PDB entry 8VOB | electron microscopy, 3.10 A resolution | chains H and R of the 10 polymer chains in the assembly

[Chain H]
Molecule: 157-nt DNA strand
Sequence (157 nucleotides; numbered 1 to 157; the number before each row is that of its first residue):
     1 CAGGATGTATATATCTGAGACGTGCCTGGAGACTAGGGAGTAATCCCCTT
    51 GGCGGTTTAAACGCGGGGGACAGCGCGTACGTGCGTTTTAGCGGTGCTAG
   101 AGCTGTCTACGACCAATTGAGCGGCCTGGGCACCGGGATTCTCCAGCCGC
   151 CGGCAGC

[Chain R]
Name: Histone H2A type 1
From: Homo sapiens
Reference sequence: P0C0S8 (H2A1_HUMAN); residues 12-119 here correspond to UniProt positions 13-120 (UniProt number = residue number + 1)
Amino-acid sequence (108 residues; row label = number of the first residue in the row):
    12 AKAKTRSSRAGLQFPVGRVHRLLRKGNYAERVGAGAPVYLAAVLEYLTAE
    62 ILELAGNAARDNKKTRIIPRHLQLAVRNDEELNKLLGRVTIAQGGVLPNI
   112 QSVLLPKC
Construct notes: conflict Val87 (Ile88 in P0C0S8), Arg99 (Lys100 in P0C0S8), Ser113 (Ala114 in P0C0S8), Cys119 (Lys120 in P0C0S8)
Curated features (UniProtKB/Swiss-Prot):
  - modified residue: Lys13 (N6-(beta-hydroxybutyryl)lysine), Lys36 (N6-(2-hydroxyisobutyryl)lysine), Lys74 (N6-(2-hydroxyisobutyryl)lysine), Lys75 (N6-(2-hydroxyisobutyryl)lysine), Lys95 (N6-(2-hydroxyisobutyryl)lysine), Gln104 (N5-methylglutamine), Lys118 (N6-(2-hydroxyisobutyryl)lysine)
  - cross-link (Glycyl lysine isopeptide (Lys-Gly)): Lys13 (interchain with G-Cter in ubiquitin), Lys15 (interchain with G-Cter in ubiquitin)

[Chain H / chain R interface]
Residue-residue contacts (12):
  DA112(H) - Arg35(R)  hydrogen bond to the phosphate
  DA112(H) - Arg42(R)  hydrogen bond to the sugar
  DA112(H) - Val43(R)  sugar contact
  DA112(H) - Gly44(R)  phosphate contact
  DA112(H) - Ala45(R)  hydrogen bond to the phosphate
  DC113(H) - Arg35(R)  salt bridge to the phosphate
  DC113(H) - Arg42(R)  sugar contact
  DA120(H) - Lys13(R)  salt bridge to the phosphate
  DC131(H) - Thr76(R)  phosphate contact
  DC131(H) - Arg77(R)  sugar contact
  DA132(H) - Thr76(R)  phosphate contact
  DA132(H) - Arg77(R)  phosphate contact
Interface residues without a listed pair, chain H (6 interface residues in all): DG123
Interface residues without a listed pair, chain R (11 interface residues in all): Arg29, Gly46, Lys75

[Overview]
The interface between chain H and chain R involves 6 residues on one side and 11 on the other, with 3 hydrogen
bonds and 2 salt bridges. Among the polar pairs are DA112(H)-Arg42(R), DA112(H)-Arg35(R) and
DA112(H)-Ala45(R).
Here chain H is a 157-nt DNA strand and chain R is Histone H2A type 1 (Homo sapiens). Entry 8VOB
(H3K36me3-modified nucleosome bound to PRC2_AJ1-450) was determined by electron microscopy, deposited together
with 8VMI, 8VMJ, 8VML, 8VMN, 8VNV, 8VNZ and 8VO0.
